PDB entry 3P9M | X-ray diffraction, 2.00 A resolution | chains A and B of the 3 polymer chains in the assembly

[Chain A]
Molecule: H-2 class I histocompatibility antigen, K-B alpha chain
From: Mus musculus
Notes: fragment: Extracellular domain
UniProt: P01901 (HA1B_MOUSE); residues 1-277 here correspond to UniProt positions 22-298 (UniProt number = residue number + 21)
Amino-acid sequence (277 residues; each row starts with the number of its first residue):
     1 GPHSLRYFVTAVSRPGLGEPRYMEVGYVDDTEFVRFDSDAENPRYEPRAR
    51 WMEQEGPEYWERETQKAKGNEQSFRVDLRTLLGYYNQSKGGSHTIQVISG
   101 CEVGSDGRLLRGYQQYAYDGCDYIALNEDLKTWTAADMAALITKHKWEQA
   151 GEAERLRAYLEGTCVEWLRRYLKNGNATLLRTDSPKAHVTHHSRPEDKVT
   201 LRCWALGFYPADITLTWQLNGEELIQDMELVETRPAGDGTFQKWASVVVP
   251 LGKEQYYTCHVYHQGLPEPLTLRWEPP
Disulfides: Cys-101/Cys-164, Cys-203/Cys-259
UniProt features mapped onto this chain:
  - region: Glu-275 to Pro-277 (Connecting peptide)
  - glycosylation (N-linked (GlcNAc...) asparagine): Asn-86, Asn-176

[Chain B]
Molecule: Beta-2-microglobulin
From: Mus musculus
UniProt: P01887 (B2MG_MOUSE); residues 1-99 here correspond to UniProt positions 21-119 (UniProt number = residue number + 20)
Amino-acid sequence (99 residues; row label = number of the first residue in the row):
     1 IQKTPQIQVYSRHPPENGKPNILNCYVTQFHPPHIEIQMLKNGKKIPKVE
    51 MSDMSFSKDWSFYILAHTEFTPTETDTYACRVKHDSMAEPKTVYWDRDM
Disulfides: Cys-25/Cys-80

[Interface between chain A and chain B]
Pairs across the interface (53):
  Arg-6(A) / Lys-58(B)
  Phe-8(A) / Phe-56(B)
  Val-9(A) / Phe-56(B)
  Thr-10(A) / Phe-56(B)
  Val-12(A) / Pro-33(B)  hydrophobic
  Tyr-27(A) / Ser-55(B)
  Arg-35(A) / Asp-53(B)
  Arg-35(A) / Met-54(B)  hydrogen bond (side chain-backbone)
  Arg-35(A) / Ser-55(B)  hydrogen bond
  Arg-48(A) / Asp-53(B)  salt bridge
  Thr-94(A) / His-31(B)
  Thr-94(A) / Pro-33(B)
  Gln-96(A) / His-31(B)  hydrogen bond
  Gln-96(A) / Phe-56(B)
  Gln-96(A) / Trp-60(B)  hydrogen bond (side chain-backbone)
  Gln-96(A) / Phe-62(B)
  Val-97(A) / Phe-56(B)
  Ile-98(A) / Phe-56(B)  hydrophobic
  Ile-98(A) / Lys-58(B)
  Ile-98(A) / Trp-60(B)  hydrophobic
  Gln-115(A) / Trp-60(B)
  Tyr-116(A) / Trp-60(B)
  Ala-117(A) / Trp-60(B)  hydrophobic
  Asp-119(A) / Ile-1(B)
  Asp-119(A) / His-31(B)
  Gly-120(A) / Lys-3(B)  hydrogen bond (backbone-side chain)
  Gly-120(A) / His-31(B)  hydrogen bond (backbone-side chain)
  Gly-120(A) / Trp-60(B)
  Cys-121(A) / Ile-1(B)
  Asp-122(A) / Trp-60(B)  hydrogen bond
  His-192(A) / Asp-98(B)  salt bridge
  Arg-202(A) / Asp-98(B)  hydrogen bond (side chain-backbone)
  Arg-202(A) / Met-99(B)
  Trp-204(A) / Asp-98(B)
  Trp-204(A) / Met-99(B)
  Leu-206(A) / Pro-14(B)  hydrophobic
  Glu-229(A) / Met-99(B)
  Val-231(A) / Gln-8(B)
  Glu-232(A) / Gln-8(B)
  Arg-234(A) / Gln-8(B)
  Arg-234(A) / Tyr-10(B)
  Arg-234(A) / Met-99(B)  hydrogen bond (side chain-backbone)
  Pro-235(A) / Tyr-10(B)  hydrogen bond (backbone-side chain)
  Pro-235(A) / Asn-24(B)
  Pro-235(A) / Tyr-26(B)
  Ala-236(A) / Arg-12(B)  hydrogen bond (backbone-side chain)
  Ala-236(A) / Asn-24(B)  hydrogen bond (backbone-side chain)
  Gly-237(A) / Arg-12(B)  hydrogen bond (backbone-side chain)
  Gly-237(A) / Leu-65(B)
  Gln-242(A) / Tyr-10(B)
  Gln-242(A) / Ser-11(B)
  Gln-242(A) / Arg-12(B)
  Trp-244(A) / Met-99(B)  hydrogen bond (side chain-backbone)
Interface residues without a listed pair, chain A (35 interface residues in all): Glu-32, Thr-233, Asp-238
Interface residues without a listed pair, chain B (23 interface residues in all): Ser-57, Tyr-63

[In short]
The interface between chain A and chain B involves 35 residues on one side and 23 on the other; the contacts
include 14 hydrogen bonds and 2 salt bridges. Polar contacts include Arg-48(A)/Asp-53(B), His-192(A)/Asp-98(B)
and Arg-35(A)/Met-54(B).
Here chain A is H-2 class I histocompatibility antigen, K-B alpha chain and chain B is Beta-2-microglobulin,
both from Mus musculus. Entry 3P9M (Crystal Structure of H2-Kb in complex with a mutant of the chicken
ovalbumin epitope OVA-G4) was determined by X-ray diffraction together with 3P9L and 3PAB from the same study.
